Entry 7KAR (electron microscopy, 4.00 A resolution); this record covers chains C and D of the 6 polymer chains in the assembly.

Chain C:
Name: Protein transport protein SSS1
From: Saccharomyces cerevisiae BY4741
Reference sequence: P35179 (SC61G_YEAST); residue numbers follow UniProt; this construct covers 1-80
Chain sequence (80 residues; row label = number of the first residue in the row):
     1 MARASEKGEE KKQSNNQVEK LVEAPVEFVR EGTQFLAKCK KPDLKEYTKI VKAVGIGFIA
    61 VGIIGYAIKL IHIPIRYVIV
Unresolved in the structure: 1-25

Chain D:
Name: Protein translocation protein SEC63
From: Saccharomyces cerevisiae BY4741
Reference sequence: P14906 (SEC63_YEAST); residue numbers follow UniProt; this construct covers 2-440, 449-663
Chain sequence (676 residues; numbered -13 to 670; 8 numbers in that range are skipped by the numbering (no residue carries them; nothing is unmodelled there); the number before each row is that of its first residue; numbers below 1 keep their minus sign (Gly-13 is residue -13)):
   -13 GGSGGSGGSG GSGGSPTNYE YDEASETWPS FILTGLLMVV GPMTLLQIYQ IFFGANAEDG
    47 NSGKSKEFNE EVFKNLNEEY TSDEIKQFRR KFDKNSNKKS KIWSRRNIII IVGWILVAIL
   107 LQRINSNDAI KDAATKLFDP YEILGISTSA SDRDIKSAYR KLSVKFHPDK LAKGLTPDEK
   167 SVMEETYVQI TKAYESLTDE LVRQNYLKYG HPDGPQSTSH GIALPRFLVD GSASPLLVVC
   227 YVALLGLILP YFVSRWWART QSYTKKGIHN VTASNFVSNL VNYKPSEIVT TDLILHWLSF
   287 AHEFKQFFPD LQPTDFEKLL QDHINRRDSG KLNNAKFRIV AKCHSLLHGL LDIACGFRNL
   347 DIALGAINTF KCIVQAVPLT PNCQILQLPN VDKEHFITKT GDIHTLGKLF TLEDAKIGEV
   407 LGIKDQAKLN ETLRVASHIP NLKIIKADFL VPGR
   449 PYISLKVLVR SAKQPLIPTS LIPEENLTEP QDSESQRDPF AMMSKQPLVP YSFAPFFPTK
   509 RRGSWCCLVS SQKDGKILQT PIIIEKLSYK NLNDDKDFFD KRIKMDLTKH EKFDINDWEI
   569 GTIKIPLGQP APETVGDFFF RVIVKSTDYF TTDLDITMNM KVRDSPAVEQ VEVYSEEDDE
   629 YSTDDDETES DDESDASDYT DIDTDTEAED DESPEGENLY FQ
Unresolved in the structure: -13 to 2, 37-53, 79-92, 116-201, 613-670
Construct notes: expression tag (-13 to 1, 664-670); engineered mutation Arg440 (Glu in P14906), Ser481 (Phe in P14906)
Curated features (UniProtKB/Swiss-Prot):
  - modified residue: Ser512 (Phosphoserine)
  - mutagenesis: Ala179 (A179T: Temperature-sensitive), Pro426 (P426L: Temperature-sensitive), Ile431 (I431N: Temperature-sensitive), Pro503 (P503A: Temperature-sensitive), Gly511 (G511R: Temperature-sensitive), Thr652 (T652A: Abolishes interaction with SEC62; defect in protein translocation), Thr654 (T654A: Abolishes interaction with SEC62; defect in protein translocation)

Interface between chain C and chain D:
Pairs across the interface (7):
  His72(C) - Tyr227(D)
  Pro74(C) - Tyr7(D)
  Ile75(C) - Tyr227(D)  hydrophobic
  Tyr77(C) - Asn4(D)
  Tyr77(C) - Tyr7(D)
  Tyr77(C) - Val215(D)  hydrophobic
  Val78(C) - Val215(D)  hydrophobic
Also at the interface, not in a pair above, chain C (6 interface residues in all): Tyr66
Also at the interface, not in a pair above, chain D (9 interface residues in all): Phe17, Leu210, Arg212, Ser220, Leu223

In short:
6 residues of chain C and 9 residues of chain D are in contact. Curated annotation (UniProt) lists 7
mutagenesis sites on chain D.
Chain C is Protein transport protein SSS1 and chain D is Protein translocation protein SEC63, both from
Saccharomyces cerevisiae BY4741; the structure, Cryo-EM structure of the Sec complex from S. cerevisiae, Sec63
FN3 mutant, class without Sec62, was determined by electron microscopy together with 7KAH, 7KAI, 7KAJ, 7KAK,
7KAL, 7KAM and 8 further entries from the same study.
